Entry 5EJC (X-ray diffraction, 3.10 A resolution); this record covers chains A and E of the 3 polymer chains in the assembly.

# Chain A
Name: TBC1 domain family member 7
Organism: Homo sapiens
UniProt: Q9P0N9 (TBCD7_HUMAN); residue numbers follow UniProt; this construct covers 18-293
Sequence (276 residues; each row starts with the number of its first residue):
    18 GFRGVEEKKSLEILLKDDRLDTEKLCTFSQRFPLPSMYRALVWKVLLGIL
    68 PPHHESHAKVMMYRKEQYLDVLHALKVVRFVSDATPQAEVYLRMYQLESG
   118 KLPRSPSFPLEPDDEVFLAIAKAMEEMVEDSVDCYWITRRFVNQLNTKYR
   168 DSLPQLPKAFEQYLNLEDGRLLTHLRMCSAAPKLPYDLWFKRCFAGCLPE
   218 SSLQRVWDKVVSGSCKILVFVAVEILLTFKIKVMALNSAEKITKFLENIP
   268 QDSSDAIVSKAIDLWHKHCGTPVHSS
Unresolved in the structure: 18-21, 290-293
Modified / non-standard residues: Mse54, Mse78, Mse79, Mse111, Mse141, Mse144, Mse194, Mse251 (selenomethionine; parent Met)
Reported in the primary citation:
  - mutagenesis - R81A/Q84A/R121A, H90A/R96A, V94A/V95A: abolished binding to Hamartin (chain E)
  - mutagenesis - R81A/Q84A: decreased binding to Hamartin (chain E)
  - mutagenesis - R96A, L114A, R121A: unchanged binding to Hamartin (chain E)

# Chain E
Name: Hamartin
Organism: Homo sapiens
UniProt: Q92574 (TSC1_HUMAN); residue numbers follow UniProt; this construct covers 939-992
Sequence (55 residues; row label = number of the first residue in the row):
   938 GGQLQAAESRYEAQKRITQVFELEILDLYGRLEKDGLLKKLEEEKAEAAE
   988 AAEER
Unresolved in the structure: 938, 971-992
Differences from the reference sequence: expression tag (938)
Reported in the primary citation:
  - mutagenesis - L941A/L965A/L969A: abolished binding to TBC1 domain family member 7 (chain A)
  - mutagenesis - I954A, F958A, I962A, L965A/L969A, Y966A: decreased binding to TBC1 domain family member 7 (chain A)

# Chain A / chain E interface
Contacting residue pairs - 25 pairs, chain A then chain E:
  Ser73(A) - Gln940(E)  hydrogen bond
  Val77(A) - Ala943(E)  hydrophobic
  Tyr80(A) - Gln940(E)
  Tyr80(A) - Ala943(E)  hydrophobic
  Tyr80(A) - Arg947(E)
  Arg81(A) - Ala943(E)
  Arg81(A) - Ser946(E)
  Glu83(A) - Arg947(E)  salt bridge
  Gln84(A) - Ser946(E)  hydrogen bond (side chain-backbone)
  Gln84(A) - Arg947(E)
  Gln84(A) - Ala950(E)
  Asp87(A) - Gln951(E)  hydrogen bond
  Asp87(A) - Ile954(E)
  Ala91(A) - Ile954(E)  hydrophobic
  Ala91(A) - Phe958(E)
  Val94(A) - Phe958(E)  hydrophobic
  Val95(A) - Phe958(E)  hydrophobic
  Leu114(A) - Arg953(E)
  Leu114(A) - Ile954(E)  hydrophobic
  Leu114(A) - Val957(E)  hydrophobic
  Glu115(A) - Arg953(E)  hydrogen bond (backbone-side chain)
  Ser116(A) - Arg953(E)  hydrogen bond (backbone-side chain)
  Gly117(A) - Arg953(E)
  Arg121(A) - Glu961(E)  salt bridge
  Arg121(A) - Asp964(E)  salt bridge
Also at the interface, not in a pair above, chain A (20 interface residues in all): Pro68, Lys76, Val88, Leu119, Trp153
Also at the interface, not in a pair above, chain E (14 interface residues in all): Gly939, Ala944
The authors on this interface:
  - residue pairs: Arg81(A)-Ser946(E), Gln84(A)-Ser946(E) (backbone contact)
  - interface residues, chain A: Leu119(A)
  - hot spots on chain A (mutagenesis) - L114A: abolished binding to Hamartin (chain E)
  - hot spots on chain E (mutagenesis) - I954A, F958A, I962A: abolished binding to TBC1 domain family member 7 (chain A)

# In short
The interface between chain A and chain E involves 20 residues on one side and 14 on the other; the contacts
include 5 hydrogen bonds and 3 salt bridges. Polar pairs include Glu83(A)-Arg947(E), Arg121(A)-Glu961(E) and
Arg121(A)-Asp964(E). The authors report a contact between Arg81(A) and Ser946(E); a backbone contact between
Gln84(A) and Ser946(E). The paper reports that I954A, F958A and I962A of chain E, among others, reduce binding
to TBC1 domain family member 7 (chain A); the interface residue Leu119(A); 13 substitutions were tested in
all.
Here chain A is TBC1 domain family member 7 and chain E is Hamartin, both from Homo sapiens. Entry 5EJC
(Crystal structural of the TSC1-TBC1D7 complex) was determined by X-ray diffraction.
